6RUI - chains U and Q of the 20 polymer chains in the assembly; structure by electron microscopy, 2.70 A resolution.

[Chain U]
Molecule: Nontemplate strand
Organism: synthetic construct
Sequence (70 nucleotides; each row starts with the number of its first residue):
     1 GGTTTAGTCA TGGAGTACAA GTGTGAGGAA AAGTAGTTGG GAGGTACTTC ATGCGAAAGC
    61 AGTTGAAGAC
Not modelled in the structure: 1-10, 43-53, 68-70

[Chain Q]
Molecule: RNA polymerase I-specific transcription initiation factor RRN7
Organism: Saccharomyces cerevisiae
UniProt: P40992 (RRN7_YEAST); numbering as in UniProt (aligned over 1-514)
Sequence (514 residues; row label = number of the first residue in the row):
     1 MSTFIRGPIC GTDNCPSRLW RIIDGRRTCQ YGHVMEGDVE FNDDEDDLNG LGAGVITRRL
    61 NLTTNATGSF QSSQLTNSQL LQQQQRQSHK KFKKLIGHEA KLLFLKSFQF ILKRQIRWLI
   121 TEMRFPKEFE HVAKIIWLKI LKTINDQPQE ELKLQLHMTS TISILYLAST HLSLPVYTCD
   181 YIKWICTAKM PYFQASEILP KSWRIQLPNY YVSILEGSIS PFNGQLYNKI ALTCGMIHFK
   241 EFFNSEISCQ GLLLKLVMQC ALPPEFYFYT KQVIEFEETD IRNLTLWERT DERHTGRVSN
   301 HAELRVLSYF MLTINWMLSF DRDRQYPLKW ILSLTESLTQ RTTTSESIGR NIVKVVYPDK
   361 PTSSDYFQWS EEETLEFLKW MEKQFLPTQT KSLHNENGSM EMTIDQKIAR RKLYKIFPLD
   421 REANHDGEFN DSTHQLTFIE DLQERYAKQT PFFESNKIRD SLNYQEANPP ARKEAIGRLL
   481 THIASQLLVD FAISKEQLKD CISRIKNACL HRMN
Not modelled in the structure: 1-2, 47-50, 389-404, 454-468
Ion coordination: Zn2+: Thr-12, Cys-29
Swiss-Prot annotation at these positions:
  - zinc finger: Thr-3 to Glu-36 (RRN7-type)
  - region: Gly-37 to Ala-66 (B-reader), Thr-67 to Lys-101 (B-linker)
  - binding site (Zn(2+)): Cys-10, Cys-15, Cys-29, His-33

[Chain U / chain Q interface]
Pairs across the interface (12):
  DA20(U) / Arg-504(Q)  salt bridge to the phosphate
  DT22(U) / Asp-291(Q)  phosphate contact
  DT22(U) / His-294(Q)  base contact
  DG23(U) / His-294(Q)  base contact
  DT24(U) / Arg-293(Q)  hydrogen bond to the base
  DG25(U) / Arg-293(Q)  base contact
  DA30(U) / Ser-213(Q)  sugar contact
  DA30(U) / Glu-216(Q)  phosphate contact
  DA30(U) / Ser-218(Q)  sugar contact
  DA31(U) / Asn-209(Q)  hydrogen bond to the base
  DA31(U) / Glu-216(Q)  phosphate contact
  DA32(U) / Asn-209(Q)  sugar contact
Interface residues without a listed pair, chain Q (11 interface residues in all): Arg-204, Tyr-210, Arg-297

[Summary]
8 residues of chain U face 11 of chain Q across their interface; the contacts include 2 hydrogen bonds and 1
salt bridge. Polar contacts include DT24(U)/Arg-293(Q), DA31(U)/Asn-209(Q) and DA20(U)/Arg-504(Q). Thr-12(Q)
and Cys-29(Q) form the Zn2+ site. From UniProt: 4 Zn2+-binding residues on chain Q.
Chain U is Nontemplate strand (synthetic construct) and chain Q is RNA polymerase I-specific transcription
initiation factor RRN7 (Saccharomyces cerevisiae); the structure, RNA Polymerase I Pre-initiation complex DNA
opening intermediate 2, was determined by electron microscopy, deposited together with 6RQH, 6RQL, 6RQT, 6RRD,
6RUO and 6RWE.
